PDB entry 4AKR | X-ray diffraction, 2.20 A resolution | chains A and B

== Chain A ==
Name: F-actin-capping protein subunit alpha
From: Dictyostelium discoideum
Reference sequence: P13022 (CAPZA_DICDI); residues 1-281 here = UniProt positions 1-281
Sequence (281 residues; numbered 1 to 281; the number before each row is that of its first residue):
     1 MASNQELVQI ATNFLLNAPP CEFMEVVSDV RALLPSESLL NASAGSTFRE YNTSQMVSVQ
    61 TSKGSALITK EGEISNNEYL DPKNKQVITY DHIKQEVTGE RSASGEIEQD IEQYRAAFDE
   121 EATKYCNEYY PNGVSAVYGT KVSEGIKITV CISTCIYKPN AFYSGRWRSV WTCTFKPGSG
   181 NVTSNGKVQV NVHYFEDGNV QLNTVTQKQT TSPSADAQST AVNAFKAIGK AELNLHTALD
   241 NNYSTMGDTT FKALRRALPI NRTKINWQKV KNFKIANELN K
Disordered / not traced: 1, 271-281

== Chain B ==
Name: F-actin-capping protein subunit beta
From: Dictyostelium discoideum
Reference sequence: P13021 (CAPZB_DICDI); residue numbers follow UniProt; this construct covers 2-272
Sequence (290 residues; row label = number of the first residue in the row; numbers below 1 keep their minus sign (Met-17 is residue -17)):
   -17 MDHHHHHHHH TSETGYVQGT EKQLSCCLDL MRRLPPSQIE DNLAGLLDLV PDLTEDLLSS
    43 IDQPLKVAYD AVSKKDYLLC DYNRDADSYR SPWSNKYDPP LSGACYPSSK LRDIEVQANE
   103 IFEIYLNLYF EGGVSSVYCW DLDDNFAAVV LMKKTQDQSK KGQPMRGTWD SIHVVEVKLG
   163 KKDKAVYKLT STVMLSIETD NDNTGKVNLA GSLTRQDEKE YTFNEVDTHC VNIGKMVEDM
   223 ESKLRQTLET IYFGKTKEVV NTLRNATGNS ELEKRKNLSN QIGSAIGNRG
Disordered / not traced: -17 to 1, 140-145, 253-272
Sequence notes: expression tag (-17 to 1)
From the paper describing this entry:
  - conformationally variable residues (order/disorder transition): Gln140 to Gln145

== How chain A and chain B interact ==
Pairs across the interface - 163 pairs, chain A then chain B:
  Leu7(A) with Asp30(B); Leu31(B), hydrophobic
  Ile10(A) with Gly27(B); Asp30(B); Leu31(B), hydrophobic
  Phe14(A) with Leu12(B), hydrophobic; Leu16(B), hydrophobic; Asn24(B); Leu31(B), hydrophobic
  Asn17(A) with Pro17(B); Gln20(B), hydrogen bond
  Pro19(A) with Arg15(B)
  Glu22(A) with Arg15(B), salt bridge
  Glu25(A) with Arg15(B)
  Val26(A) with Leu12(B), hydrophobic
  Asp29(A) with Cys8(B); Asp11(B); Leu12(B)
  Ala32(A) with Gln5(B); Cys8(B), hydrophobic
  Leu33(A) with Gln5(B); Cys9(B), hydrophobic; Leu28(B), hydrophobic
  Tyr125(A) with Arg246(B), hydrogen bond
  Asn127(A) with Asn251(B), hydrogen bond (backbone-side chain)
  Glu128(A) with Gly250(B); Asn251(B), hydrogen bond (side chain-backbone); Ser252(B), hydrogen bond (side chain-backbone)
  Tyr129(A) with Arg246(B); Asn247(B), hydrogen bond (backbone-backbone); Ala248(B)
  Tyr130(A) with Leu245(B); Arg246(B), hydrogen bond
  Pro131(A) with Thr244(B); Leu245(B)
  Thr154(A) with Leu245(B)
  Cys155(A) with Leu245(B)
  Ile156(A) with Thr244(B); Leu245(B), hydrophobic
  Tyr157(A) with Arg15(B), hydrogen bond
  Tyr163(A) with Val241(B), hydrophobic
  Gly165(A) with Leu245(B)
  Arg166(A) with Leu245(B)
  Trp167(A) with Val242(B), hydrophobic; Arg246(B)
  Val192(A) with Val241(B), hydrophobic; Val242(B), hydrophobic
  His193(A) with Arg14(B), hydrogen bond (side chain-backbone); Arg15(B)
  Tyr194(A) with Ile233(B), hydrophobic; Lys237(B)
  Phe195(A) with Arg14(B)
  Glu196(A) with Leu195(B)
  Asp197(A) with Arg14(B); Leu195(B); Thr196(B), hydrogen bond (backbone-backbone)
  Gly198(A) with Arg14(B), hydrogen bond (backbone-side chain); Ser194(B); Leu195(B)
  Asn199(A) with Met13(B), hydrogen bond (side chain-backbone); Arg14(B), hydrogen bond (side chain-backbone); Arg15(B); Leu16(B), hydrogen bond (side chain-backbone); Pro18(B); Gly193(B); Ser194(B), hydrogen bond (backbone-backbone)
  Val200(A) with Ala192(B); Gly193(B); Ser194(B); Tyr234(B), hydrophobic
  Gln201(A) with Arg15(B), hydrogen bond (side chain-backbone); Leu16(B), hydrogen bond (side chain-backbone); Pro17(B); Pro18(B); Asn190(B); Leu191(B); Ala192(B), hydrogen bond (backbone-backbone)
  Leu202(A) with Asn190(B); Leu191(B), hydrophobic; Val242(B), hydrophobic
  Asn203(A) with Lys188(B); Val189(B); Asn190(B), hydrogen bond (backbone-backbone)
  Thr204(A) with Lys188(B)
  Val205(A) with Gly187(B); Lys188(B), hydrogen bond (backbone-backbone)
  Thr206(A) with Thr186(B), hydrogen bond (side chain-backbone); Gly187(B)
  Lys208(A) with Asp184(B), hydrogen bond (side chain-backbone); Asn185(B)
  Glu232(A) with Arg246(B), salt bridge
  Leu235(A) with Asn185(B); Thr186(B)
  His236(A) with Asn243(B), hydrogen bond; Arg246(B), hydrogen bond; Ala248(B)
  Ala238(A) with Asn185(B); Thr186(B)
  Leu239(A) with Thr186(B)
  Asp240(A) with Lys239(B); Asn243(B), hydrogen bond
  Asn242(A) with Met147(B); Thr181(B); Val189(B)
  Tyr243(A) with Tyr234(B); Phe235(B); Thr238(B); Lys239(B); Val242(B)
  Thr245(A) with Met147(B)
  Met246(A) with Met147(B), hydrophobic; Ile179(B), hydrophobic; Leu191(B), hydrophobic; Phe235(B), hydrophobic
  Gly247(A) with Phe235(B)
  Thr249(A) with Met147(B), hydrogen bond
  Thr250(A) with Met147(B), hydrogen bond; Arg148(B); Gly149(B)
  Phe251(A) with Leu177(B), hydrophobic; Arg227(B); Glu231(B); Phe235(B), hydrophobic
  Lys252(A) with Arg227(B); Glu231(B), salt bridge
  Ala253(A) with Lys136(B), hydrogen bond (backbone-side chain); Gln138(B), hydrogen bond (backbone-side chain)
  Leu254(A) with Phe112(B); Lys136(B), hydrogen bond (backbone-side chain); Gln138(B); Leu177(B), hydrophobic
  Arg255(A) with Tyr107(B), hydrogen bond; Tyr111(B); Phe112(B); Trp151(B); Glu220(B); Glu223(B), salt bridge; Ser224(B), hydrogen bond; Arg227(B), hydrogen bond (backbone-side chain)
  Arg256(A) with Leu110(B); Tyr111(B), hydrogen bond (backbone-backbone); Glu113(B), salt bridge; Arg227(B)
  Ala257(A) with Tyr111(B); Arg227(B)
  Leu258(A) with Tyr111(B), hydrophobic
  Pro259(A) with Leu110(B); Tyr111(B)
  Lys264(A) with Glu220(B); Ser224(B)
  Ile265(A) with Tyr107(B), hydrophobic; Leu110(B), hydrophobic; Tyr111(B), hydrophobic; Glu220(B), hydrogen bond (backbone-side chain)
  Trp267(A) with Ile103(B), hydrophobic; Tyr107(B), hydrophobic; Val213(B), hydrophobic; Gly216(B); Lys217(B); Glu220(B), hydrogen bond
  Gln268(A) with Asp209(B), hydrogen bond; Val213(B)
  Val270(A) with Ile106(B), hydrophobic
Also at the interface, not in a pair above, chain A (76 interface residues in all): Val30, Leu34, Ser164, Val190, Asn191, Gly229, Leu233, Ile260
Also at the interface, not in a pair above, chain B (80 interface residues in all): Lys4, Val32, Phe104, Thr137, Thr150, Val208, Leu230, Thr249
Interface features reported in the paper:
  - interface residues, chain A: Trp267(A)

== In short ==
Chain A and chain B form an interface of 76 and 80 residues respectively; the contacts include 37 hydrogen
bonds and 5 salt bridges. Among the polar pairs are Glu22(A)-Arg15(B), Glu232(A)-Arg246(B) and
Lys252(A)-Glu231(B). The paper reports the interface residue Trp267(A); conformational variability at
Gln140(B).
Chain A is F-actin-capping protein subunit alpha and chain B is F-actin-capping protein subunit beta, both
from Dictyostelium discoideum; the structure, Crystal Structure of the cytoplasmic actin capping protein
Cap32_34 from Dictyostelium discoideum, was determined by X-ray diffraction.
